PDB entry 7BUA | electron microscopy, 4.80 A resolution (low resolution: residue-level contacts below are approximate; hydrogen-bond / salt-bridge calls are withheld) | chains A and B of the 12 polymer chains in the assembly

[Chain A (and B)]
Name: Genome polyprotein
Source organism: Zika virus ZIKV/H. sapiens/FrenchPolynesia/10087PF/2013
Notes: EC 3.4.21.91, 3.6.1.15, 3.6.4.13, 2.1.1.56, 2.1.1.57, 2.7.7.48; chain B of this document is another copy of the same molecule, construct and numbering; everything in this record applies to it too
UniProt: A0A024B7W1 (POLG_ZIKVF); residues 1-504 here correspond to UniProt positions 291-794 (UniProt number = residue number + 290)
Sequence (504 residues; each row starts with the number of its first residue):
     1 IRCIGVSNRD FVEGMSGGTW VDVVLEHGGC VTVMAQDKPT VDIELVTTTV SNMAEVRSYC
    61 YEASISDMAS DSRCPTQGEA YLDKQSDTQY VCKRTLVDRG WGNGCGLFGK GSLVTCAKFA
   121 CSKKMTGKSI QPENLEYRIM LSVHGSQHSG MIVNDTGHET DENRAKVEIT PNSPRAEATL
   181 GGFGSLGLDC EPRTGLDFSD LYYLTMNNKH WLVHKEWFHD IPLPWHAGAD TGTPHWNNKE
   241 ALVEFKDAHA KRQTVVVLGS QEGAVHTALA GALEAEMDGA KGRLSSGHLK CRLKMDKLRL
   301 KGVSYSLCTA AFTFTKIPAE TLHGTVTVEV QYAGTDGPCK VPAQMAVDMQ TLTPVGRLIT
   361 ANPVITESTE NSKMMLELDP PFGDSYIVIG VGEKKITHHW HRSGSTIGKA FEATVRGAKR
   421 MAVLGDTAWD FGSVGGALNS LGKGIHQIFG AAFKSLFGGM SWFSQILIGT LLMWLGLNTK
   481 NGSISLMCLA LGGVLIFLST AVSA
Disulfides: Cys-3/Cys-30, Cys-60/Cys-121, Cys-74/Cys-105, Cys-92/Cys-116, Cys-190/Cys-291, Cys-308/Cys-339
Glycans and other covalent adducts: N-acetylglucosamine (NAG) linked to Asn-154
UniProt features mapped onto this chain:
  - region: Asp-98 to Gly-111 (Fusion peptide)
  - site: Ala-504 (Cleavage)
  - glycosylation: Asn-154 (N-linked (GlcNAc...) asparagine)
  - cross-link (Glycyl lysine isopeptide (Lys-Gly)): Lys-38 (interchain with G-Cter in ubiquitin), Lys-281 (interchain with G-Cter in ubiquitin)

[How chain A and chain B interact]
Residue-residue contacts (25; chain A residue first):
  Ala-54(A) with Thr-76(B); Gln-77(B)
  Glu-55(A) with Gln-77(B); Gly-78(B)
  Val-56(A) with Gly-78(B)
  Arg-73(A) with Gly-228(B)
  Glu-79(A) with Ala-227(B)
  Tyr-81(A) with Ala-229(B); His-235(B)
  Ser-86(A) with Thr-88(B); His-235(B)
  Thr-88(A) with Ser-86(B); Thr-88(B)
  Ser-129(A) with Thr-76(B)
  Ala-227(A) with Glu-79(B)
  Gly-228(A) with Arg-73(B); Gln-77(B); Gly-78(B); Glu-79(B)
  Ala-229(A) with Tyr-81(B)
  Asp-230(A) with Arg-73(B); Tyr-81(B)
  Thr-231(A) with Tyr-81(B)
  Gly-232(A) with Tyr-81(B)
  Thr-233(A) with Tyr-81(B)
Interface residues without a listed pair, chain A (23 interface residues in all): Arg-57, Gln-77, Gly-78, Gln-85, Arg-94, Gln-131, Asn-237
Interface residues without a listed pair, chain B (20 interface residues in all): Val-56, Asp-83, Arg-94, Leu-107, His-226, Asp-230, Thr-233, Asn-237

[Summary]
23 residues of chain A and 20 residues of chain B are in contact.
Both chains are Genome polyprotein (Zika virus ZIKV/H. sapiens/FrenchPolynesia/10087PF/2013). Entry 7BUA
(Cryo-EM structure of zika virus complexed with Fab SIgN-3C at pH 8.0) was determined by electron microscopy
(same publication as 7BU8, 7BUB, 7BUD, 7BUE and 7BUF).
